Entry 5LGV (X-ray diffraction, 2.50 A resolution); this record covers chains A and B.

== Chain A (and B) ==
Name: Alpha-1,4-glucan:maltose-1-phosphate maltosyltransferase 1
Organism: Streptomyces coelicolor (strain ATCC BAA-471 / A3(2) / M145)
Notes: EC 2.4.99.16; chain B of this document is another copy of the same molecule, construct and numbering; everything in this record applies to it too
UniProtKB: Q9L1K2 (GLGE1_STRCO); residues 1-675 here = UniProt positions 1-675
Sequence (695 residues; numbered -19 to 675; the number before each row is that of its first residue; numbers below 1 keep their minus sign (Met-19 is residue -19)):
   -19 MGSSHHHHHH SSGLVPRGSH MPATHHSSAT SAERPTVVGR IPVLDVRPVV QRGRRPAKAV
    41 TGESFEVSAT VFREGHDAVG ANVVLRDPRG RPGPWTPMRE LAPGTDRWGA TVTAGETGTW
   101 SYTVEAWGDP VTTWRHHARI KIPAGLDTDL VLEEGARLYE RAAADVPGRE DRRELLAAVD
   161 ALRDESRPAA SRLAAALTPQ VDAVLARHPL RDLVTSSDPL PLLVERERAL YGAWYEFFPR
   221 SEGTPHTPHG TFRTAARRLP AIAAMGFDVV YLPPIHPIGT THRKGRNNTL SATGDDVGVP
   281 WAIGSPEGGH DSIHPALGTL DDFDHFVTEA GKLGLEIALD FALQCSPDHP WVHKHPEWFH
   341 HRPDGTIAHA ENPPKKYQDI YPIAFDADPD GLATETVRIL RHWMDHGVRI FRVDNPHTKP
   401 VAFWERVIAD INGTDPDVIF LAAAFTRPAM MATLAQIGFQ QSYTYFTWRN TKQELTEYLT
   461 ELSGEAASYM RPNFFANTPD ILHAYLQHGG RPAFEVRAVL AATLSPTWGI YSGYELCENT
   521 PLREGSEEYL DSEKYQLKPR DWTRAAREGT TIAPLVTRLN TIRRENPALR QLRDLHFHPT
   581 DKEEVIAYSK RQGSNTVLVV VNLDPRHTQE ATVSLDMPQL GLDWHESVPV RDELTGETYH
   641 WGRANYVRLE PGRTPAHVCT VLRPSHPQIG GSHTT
Disordered / not traced: -19 to 14, 664-675
Differences from the reference sequence: initiating methionine (-19); expression tag (-18 to 0); conflict Ala423 (Glu in Q9L1K2)
Curated features (UniProtKB/Swiss-Prot):
  - active site: Asp394 (Nucleophile)
  - binding site (alpha-maltose 1-phosphate): Lys264, Gln324, Asp359, Asn395, Lys534, Tyr535
  - site: Asp480 (Transition state stabilizer)
Reported in the primary citation:
  - binding site for alpha-D-glucopyranose: Tyr357, His397, Tyr445, Trp448, Arg449, Tyr646
  - catalytic residues: Asp394 (citing earlier work)
  - mutagenesis - A58R, G60R, A186R, E527A: unchanged catalytic activity
  - mutagenesis - W448A, W448E: abolished catalytic activity
  - mutagenesis - R449A (14-fold): decreased binding to maltohexaose
  - mutagenesis - H397R (43-fold), W448A, W448E, E527R: decreased catalytic activity
  - mutagenesis - Y646A: unchanged catalytic activity on maltohexaose

== How chain A and chain B interact ==
Residue-residue contacts (85):
  Thr16(A) with Ala402(B); Glu405(B)
  Val17(A) with Gln31(B); Arg34(B); Arg35(B); Glu405(B), hydrogen bond (backbone-side chain)
  Val18(A) with Ala402(B); Glu405(B), hydrogen bond (backbone-side chain); Ile437(B), hydrophobic
  Gly19(A) with Ala402(B)
  Arg20(A) with Asp366(B), salt bridge; Pro400(B)
  Pro22(A) with Val401(B), hydrophobic
  Leu24(A) with Gln31(B); Thr433(B)
  Asp25(A) with Arg32(B), salt bridge
  Val26(A) with Arg32(B), hydrogen bond (backbone-side chain)
  Val29(A) with Arg32(B)
  Gln31(A) with Val17(B); Leu24(B); Asp25(B), hydrogen bond
  Arg32(A) with Asp25(B), salt bridge; Val26(B), hydrogen bond (side chain-backbone); Val29(B)
  Arg34(A) with Val17(B); Asp198(B), salt bridge
  Thr50(A) with Ala429(B)
  Phe52(A) with Ala429(B); Met430(B), hydrophobic; Thr433(B)
  Arg53(A) with Met430(B)
  Glu54(A) with His397(B); Thr398(B); Lys399(B); Pro400(B); Met430(B)
  Gly55(A) with His397(B), hydrogen bond (backbone-backbone); Thr398(B)
  His56(A) with Asn352(B); Pro353(B)
  Gly84(A) with Arg427(B)
  Asp86(A) with Arg427(B), salt bridge; Ala429(B)
  Leu130(A) with Arg342(B); Asp344(B)
  Glu134(A) with Arg342(B); Pro343(B)
  Arg137(A) with Pro343(B)
  Leu193(A) with Asp366(B)
  Asp198(A) with Arg34(B), salt bridge
  Arg342(A) with Leu130(B); Val131(B); Glu134(B), salt bridge
  Pro343(A) with Leu130(B); Glu133(B); Glu134(B); Arg137(B)
  Asp344(A) with Leu130(B)
  Asp366(A) with Arg20(B), salt bridge; Leu193(B)
  His397(A) with Glu54(B); Gly55(B), hydrogen bond (backbone-backbone)
  Thr398(A) with Glu54(B); Gly55(B)
  Lys399(A) with Glu54(B)
  Pro400(A) with Arg20(B); Glu54(B)
  Val401(A) with Val18(B), hydrophobic
  Ala402(A) with Thr16(B); Val18(B); Gly19(B)
  Glu405(A) with Thr16(B); Val17(B), hydrogen bond (side chain-backbone); Val18(B), hydrogen bond (side chain-backbone)
  Arg427(A) with Gly84(B); Asp86(B), salt bridge
  Ala429(A) with Thr50(B); Phe52(B), hydrophobic; Asp86(B)
  Met430(A) with Phe52(B), hydrophobic; Arg53(B); Glu54(B)
  Thr433(A) with Leu24(B); Phe52(B)
  Ile437(A) with Val18(B), hydrophobic
Interface residues without a listed pair, chain A (49 interface residues in all): Arg35, Asp127, Glu133, Leu200, Thr346, Pro353, Arg406
Interface residues without a listed pair, chain B (50 interface residues in all): Pro22, His56, Asp127, Leu200, Arg406

== Overview ==
49 residues of chain A and 50 residues of chain B are in contact; the contacts include 9 hydrogen bonds and 9
salt bridges. Among the polar pairs are Arg20(A)-Asp366(B), Asp25(A)-Arg32(B) and Arg34(A)-Asp198(B). The
paper reports the catalytic residue Asp394(A); H397R, W448A and W448E of chain A, among others, reduce
catalytic activity; 10 substitutions were tested in all.
Chain A and chain B are both Alpha-1,4-glucan:maltose-1-phosphate maltosyltransferase 1 (Streptomyces
coelicolor (strain ATCC BAA-471 / A3(2) / M145)); the structure, GlgE isoform 1 from Streptomyces coelicolor
E423A mutant soaked in maltooctaose, was determined by X-ray diffraction, deposited together with 5CVS and
5LGW.
